Entry 6Q2D (X-ray diffraction, 3.45 A resolution); this record covers chains A and B of the 4 polymer chains in the assembly.

Chain A (and B):
Protein: 2-(3-amino-3-carboxypropyl)histidine synthase
Organism: Methanobrevibacter smithii
Notes: EC 2.5.1.108; chain B of this document is another copy of the same molecule, construct and numbering; everything in this record applies to it too
UniProtKB: A5UMY5 (A5UMY5_METS3); residues 1-334 here = UniProt positions 1-334
Sequence (337 residues; row label = number of the first residue in the row; numbers below 1 keep their minus sign (Gly-2 is residue -2)):
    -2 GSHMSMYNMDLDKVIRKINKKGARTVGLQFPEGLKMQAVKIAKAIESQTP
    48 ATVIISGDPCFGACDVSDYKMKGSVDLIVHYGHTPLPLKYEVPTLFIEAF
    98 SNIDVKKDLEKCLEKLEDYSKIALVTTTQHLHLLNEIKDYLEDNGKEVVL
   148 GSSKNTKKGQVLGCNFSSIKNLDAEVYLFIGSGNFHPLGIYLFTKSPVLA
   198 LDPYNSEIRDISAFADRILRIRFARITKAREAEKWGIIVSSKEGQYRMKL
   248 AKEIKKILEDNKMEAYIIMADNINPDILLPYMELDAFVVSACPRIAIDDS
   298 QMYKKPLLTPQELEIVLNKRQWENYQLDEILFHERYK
Disordered / not traced: -2 to 0, 330-334 (chain B: -2 to 4, 330-334)
Sequence notes: expression tag (-2 to 0)
Bound ions: 4Fe-4S cluster Fe: Cys61, Cys289
Residues lining bound ligands: 4Fe-4S cluster (SF4): Phe58, Gly59, Ala60, Cys61, Leu159, Gly160, Cys161, Gln242, Cys289, Arg291, Ile327
What the authors report for this chain:
  - catalytic residues: Arg291 (proposed by the authors, not directly observed)

Interface between chain A and chain B:
Pairs across the interface (66):
  Thr22(A) - Lys249(B)
  Lys32(A) - Pro277(B)
  Lys32(A) - Tyr278(B)
  Met33(A) - Pro277(B)  hydrophobic
  Met33(A) - Glu280(B)
  Ala35(A) - Tyr278(B)  hydrophobic
  Val36(A) - Tyr263(B)  hydrophobic
  Val36(A) - Glu280(B)
  Val36(A) - Leu281(B)  hydrophobic
  Lys37(A) - Glu280(B)
  Ala39(A) - Tyr263(B)  hydrophobic
  Lys40(A) - Glu261(B)  salt bridge
  Lys40(A) - Tyr263(B)
  Glu43(A) - Lys252(B)  salt bridge
  Glu43(A) - Glu256(B)
  Ile51(A) - Ile264(B)  hydrophobic
  Ile51(A) - Met266(B)  hydrophobic
  Ile52(A) - Ile264(B)  hydrogen bond (backbone-backbone)
  Ile52(A) - Ile265(B)
  Ile52(A) - Met266(B)  hydrogen bond (backbone-backbone)
  Ser53(A) - Met266(B)
  Ser53(A) - Tyr278(B)
  Gly54(A) - Ile265(B)
  Gly54(A) - Met266(B)  hydrogen bond (backbone-backbone)
  Gly54(A) - Ile274(B)
  Gly54(A) - Tyr278(B)
  Asp55(A) - Ala267(B)
  Asp55(A) - Asp268(B)  hydrogen bond (side chain-backbone)
  Tyr66(A) - Tyr66(B)  hydrophobic
  Lys67(A) - Ser238(B)
  Lys67(A) - Met266(B)
  Ser71(A) - Tyr243(B)
  Ser238(A) - Lys67(B)
  Tyr243(A) - Ser71(B)  hydrogen bond
  Met245(A) - Ser71(B)
  Lys252(A) - Glu43(B)  salt bridge
  Lys252(A) - Thr49(B)
  Glu261(A) - Lys40(B)  salt bridge
  Tyr263(A) - Ala39(B)  hydrophobic
  Tyr263(A) - Lys40(B)
  Tyr263(A) - Glu43(B)
  Ile264(A) - Val50(B)
  Ile264(A) - Ile51(B)
  Ile264(A) - Ile52(B)  hydrogen bond (backbone-backbone)
  Ile265(A) - Ile52(B)
  Ile265(A) - Gly54(B)
  Met266(A) - Ile51(B)  hydrophobic
  Met266(A) - Ile52(B)  hydrogen bond (backbone-backbone)
  Met266(A) - Ser53(B)
  Met266(A) - Gly54(B)  hydrogen bond (backbone-backbone)
  Met266(A) - Lys67(B)
  Met266(A) - Met68(B)  hydrophobic
  Met266(A) - Ser71(B)
  Ala267(A) - Asp55(B)
  Asp268(A) - Asp55(B)  hydrogen bond (backbone-side chain)
  Asp268(A) - Lys67(B)
  Ile274(A) - Gly54(B)
  Ile274(A) - Pro56(B)
  Pro277(A) - Lys32(B)
  Pro277(A) - Met33(B)
  Tyr278(A) - Lys32(B)
  Tyr278(A) - Ile52(B)
  Tyr278(A) - Ser53(B)
  Tyr278(A) - Gly54(B)
  Glu280(A) - Met33(B)
  Glu280(A) - Val36(B)
Other interface residues (no listed pair), chain A (41 interface residues in all): Thr49, Val50, Pro56, Met68, Lys249, Glu256, Ala262, Asp273, Leu281
Other interface residues (no listed pair), chain B (42 interface residues in all): Thr22, Glu29, Ala35, Lys37, Met245, Ala262, Asn269

In short:
41 residues of chain A and 42 residues of chain B are in contact; the contacts include 9 hydrogen bonds and 4
salt bridges. Among the polar pairs are Lys40(A)-Glu261(B), Glu43(A)-Lys252(B) and Asp55(A)-Asp268(B). Chain A
binds 4Fe-4S cluster. Cys61(A) and Cys289(A) coordinate a 4Fe-4S cluster Fe ion. From the paper: the catalytic
residue Arg291(A).
Chain A and chain B are both 2-(3-amino-3-carboxypropyl)histidine synthase (Methanobrevibacter smithii); the
structure, Crystal structure of Methanobrevibacter smithii Dph2 in complex with Methanobrevibacter smithii
elongation factor 2, was determined by X-ray diffraction.
